3WVL - chains O and U of the 14 polymer chains in the assembly; structure by X-ray diffraction, 3.79 A resolution.

== Chain O (and U) ==
Name: 10 kDa chaperonin
Source organism: Escherichia coli
Notes: EC 3.6.4.9; chain U of this document is another copy of the same molecule, construct and numbering; everything in this record applies to it too
UniProt: P0A6F9 (CH10_ECOLI); residue numbers follow UniProt; this construct covers 1-97
Sequence (97 residues; row label = number of the first residue in the row):
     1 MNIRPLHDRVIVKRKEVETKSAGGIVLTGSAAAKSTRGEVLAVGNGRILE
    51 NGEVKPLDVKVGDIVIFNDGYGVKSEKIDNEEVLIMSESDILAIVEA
Curated features (UniProtKB/Swiss-Prot):
  - modified residue: Lys-34 (N6-succinyllysine)

== How chain O and chain U interact ==
Contacting residue pairs - 34 pairs, chain O then chain U:
  Met-1(O) / Ala-97(U)
  Asn-2(O) / Val-95(U)
  Asn-2(O) / Glu-96(U)  hydrogen bond
  Ile-3(O) / Ala-93(U)  hydrophobic
  Ile-3(O) / Ile-94(U)
  Ile-3(O) / Glu-96(U)
  Arg-4(O) / Ala-93(U)
  Arg-4(O) / Ile-94(U)  hydrogen bond (backbone-backbone)
  Arg-4(O) / Glu-96(U)
  Pro-5(O) / Leu-92(U)
  Pro-5(O) / Ala-93(U)  hydrophobic
  Leu-6(O) / Asp-58(U)
  Leu-6(O) / Val-59(U)  hydrophobic
  Leu-6(O) / Ile-91(U)  hydrophobic
  Leu-6(O) / Leu-92(U)  hydrogen bond (backbone-backbone)
  Leu-6(O) / Ile-94(U)  hydrophobic
  His-7(O) / Arg-47(U)
  His-7(O) / Glu-88(U)  salt bridge
  Arg-9(O) / Ser-89(U)
  Arg-9(O) / Ile-91(U)
  Arg-9(O) / Leu-92(U)
  Asn-45(O) / Asp-58(U)
  Ile-48(O) / Arg-47(U)
  Ile-48(O) / Glu-50(U)
  Leu-49(O) / Glu-50(U)
  Glu-50(O) / Glu-50(U)  hydrogen bond (backbone-side chain)
  Asn-51(O) / Glu-50(U)  hydrogen bond (backbone-side chain)
  Asn-51(O) / Gly-52(U)
  Lys-74(O) / Asn-68(U)
  Glu-76(O) / Thr-36(U)  hydrogen bond
  Lys-77(O) / Arg-37(U)  hydrogen bond (backbone-side chain)
  Ile-78(O) / Arg-37(U)
  Ile-85(O) / Ile-66(U)  hydrophobic
  Ile-85(O) / Leu-92(U)  hydrophobic

== In short ==
The chain O/chain U interface involves 18 residues from each chain; the contacts include 7 hydrogen bonds and
1 salt bridge. Among the polar pairs are His-7(O)/Glu-88(U), Asn-2(O)/Glu-96(U) and Glu-50(O)/Glu-50(U).
Chain O and chain U are both 10 kDa chaperonin (Escherichia coli); the structure, Crystal structure of the
football-shaped GroEL-GroES complex (GroEL: GroES2:ATP14) from Escherichia coli, was determined by X-ray
diffraction.
